PDB entry 7NAX | electron microscopy, 2.96 A resolution | chains A and C of the 20 polymer chains in the assembly

== Chain A ==
Molecule: 16S rRNA
Organism: Escherichia coli
Sequence (1542 nucleotides; numbered 1 to 1542; the number before each row is that of its first residue):
     1 AAAUUGAAGA GUUUGAUCAU GGCUCAGAUU GAACGCUGGC GGCAGGCCUA ACACAUGCAA
    61 GUCGAACGGU AACAGGAAGA AGCUUGCUUC UUUGCUGACG AGUGGCGGAC GGGUGAGUAA
   121 UGUCUGGGAA ACUGCCUGAU GGAGGGGGAU AACUACUGGA AACGGUAGCU AAUACCGCAU
   181 AACGUCGCAA GACCAAAGAG GGGGACCUUC GGGCCUCUUG CCAUCGGAUG UGCCCAGAUG
   241 GGAUUAGCUA GUAGGUGGGG UAACGGCUCA CCUAGGCGAC GAUCCCUAGC UGGUCUGAGA
   301 GGAUGACCAG CCACACUGGA ACUGAGACAC GGUCCAGACU CCUACGGGAG GCAGCAGUGG
   361 GGAAUAUUGC ACAAUGGGCG CAAGCCUGAU GCAGCCAUGC CGCGUGUAUG AAGAAGGCCU
   421 UCGGGUUGUA AAGUACUUUC AGCGGGGAGG AAGGGAGUAA AGUUAAUACC UUUGCUCAUU
   481 GACGUUACCC GCAGAAGAAG CACCGGCUAA CUCCGUGCCA GCAGCCXCGG UAAUACGGAG
   541 GGUGCAAGCG UUAAUCGGAA UUACUGGGCG UAAAGCGCAC GCAGGCGGUU UGUUAAGUCA
   601 GAUGUGAAAU CCCCGGGCUC AACCUGGGAA CUGCAUCUGA UACUGGCAAG CUUGAGUCUC
   661 GUAGAGGGGG GUAGAAUUCC AGGUGUAGCG GUGAAAUGCG UAGAGAUCUG GAGGAAUACC
   721 GGUGGCGAAG GCGGCCCCCU GGACGAAGAC UGACGCUCAG GUGCGAAAGC GUGGGGAGCA
   781 AACAGGAUUA GAUACCCUGG UAGUCCACGC CGUAAACGAU GUCGACUUGG AGGUUGUGCC
   841 CUUGAGGCGU GGCUUCCGGA GCUAACGCGU UAAGUCGACC GCCUGGGGAG UACGGCCGCA
   901 AGGUUAAAAC UCAAAUGAAU UGACGGGGGC CCGCACAAGC GGUGGAGCAU GUGGUUUAAU
   961 UCGAUGXAAC GCGAAGAACC UUACCUGGUC UUGACAUCCA CGGAAGUUUU CAGAGAUGAG
  1021 AAUGUGCCUU CGGGAACCGU GAGACAGGUG CUGCAUGGCU GUCGUCAGCU CGUGUUGUGA
  1081 AAUGUUGGGU UAAGUCCCGC AACGAGCGCA ACCCUUAUCC UUUGUUGCCA GCGGUCCGGC
  1141 CGGGAACUCA AAGGAGACUG CCAGUGAUAA ACUGGAGGAA GGUGGGGAUG ACGUCAAGUC
  1201 AUCAUGGCCC UUACGACCAG GGCUACACAC GUGCUACAAU GGCGCAUACA AAGAGAAGCG
  1261 ACCUCGCGAG AGCAAGCGGA CCUCAUAAAG UGCGUCGUAG UCCGGAUUGG AGUCUGCAAC
  1321 UCGACUCCAU GAAGUCGGAA UCGCUAGUAA UCGUGGAUCA GAAUGCCACG GUGAAUACGU
  1381 UCCCGGGCCU UGUACACACC GCCCGUXACA CCAUGGGAGU GGGUUGCAAA AGAAGUAGGU
  1441 AGCUUAACCU UCGGGAGGGC GCUUACCACU UUGUGAUUCA UGACUGGGGU GAAGUCGUAA
  1501 CAAGGUAACC GUAGGGGAAC CUGCGGUUGG AUCACCUCCU UA
Not modelled in the structure: 1401-1407, 1495-1501, 1541-1542
Modified positions: PSU (pseudouridine-5'-monophosphate) at position 516, G7M (N7-methyl-guanosine-5'-monophosphate) at position 527, 2MG (2N-methylguanosine-5'-monophosphate) at position 966, 5MC (5-methylcytidine-5'-monophosphate) at position 967, 2MG (2N-methylguanosine-5'-monophosphate) at position 1207, 4OC (4n,o2'-methylcytidine-5'-monophosphate) at position 1402, 5MC (5-methylcytidine-5'-monophosphate) at position 1407, UR3 (3-methyluridine-5'-monophoshate) at position 1498, 2MG (2N-methylguanosine-5'-monophosphate) at position 1516, MA6 (6N-dimethyladenosine-5'-monophoshate) at position 1518, MA6 (6N-dimethyladenosine-5'-monophoshate) at position 1519
Bound ions: Mg2+ site 1 near U14 (its only coordinating residue here); Mg2+ site 2 near G21 (its only coordinating residue here); Mg2+ site 3: C48, G115; Mg2+ site 4 near A53 (its only coordinating residue here); Mg2+ site 5 near U56 (its only coordinating residue here); Mg2+ site 6: A59, U387; Mg2+ site 7 near A66 (its only coordinating residue here); Mg2+ site 8 near G100 (its only coordinating residue here); Mg2+ site 9: A109, G331; Mg2+ site 10 near G111 (its only coordinating residue here); Mg2+ site 11 near G113 (its only coordinating residue here); Mg2+ site 12: A116, G117, G289; 66 more Mg2+ sites not listed
Reported in the primary citation:
  - contacts within the chain: U921/A1534, A923/U1532, A1507/G1530 (pi stacking)
  - conformationally variable residues (register shift): U1393 to A1396

== Chain C ==
Protein: 30S ribosomal protein S3
Organism: Escherichia coli
Reference sequence: C3SQX2 (C3SQX2_ECOLX); numbering as in UniProt (aligned over 1-233)
Sequence (233 residues; each row starts with the number of its first residue):
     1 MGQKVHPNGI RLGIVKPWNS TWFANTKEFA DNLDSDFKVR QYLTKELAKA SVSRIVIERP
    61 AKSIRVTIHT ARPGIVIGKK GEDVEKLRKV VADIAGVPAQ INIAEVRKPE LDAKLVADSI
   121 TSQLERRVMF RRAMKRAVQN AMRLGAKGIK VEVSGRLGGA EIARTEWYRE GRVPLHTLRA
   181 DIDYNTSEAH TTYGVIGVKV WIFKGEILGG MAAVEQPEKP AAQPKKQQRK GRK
Not modelled in the structure: 1, 213-233

== Interface between chain A and chain C ==
Residue-residue contacts (64; chain A residue first):
  U421(A) with Arg-126(C), base contact
  A532(A) with Gly-158(C), base contact; Gly-159(C), base contact; Tyr-193(C), hydrogen bond to the base
  A1055(A) with Arg-156(C), hydrogen bond to the sugar; Glu-161(C), hydrogen bond to the sugar; Tyr-193(C), base contact
  U1056(A) with Gly-155(C), phosphate contact; Ile-162(C), phosphate contact; Ala-163(C), hydrogen bond to the phosphate; Val-195(C), hydrogen bond to the sugar
  G1057(A) with Ser-154(C), sugar contact; Gly-155(C), phosphate contact; Ala-163(C), phosphate contact; Glu-188(C), hydrogen bond to the sugar; Val-195(C), sugar contact; Gly-197(C), phosphate contact
  G1058(A) with Lys-199(C), salt bridge to the phosphate
  C1059(A) with Lys-199(C), salt bridge to the phosphate
  U1060(A) with Gln-3(C), hydrogen bond to the base
  G1061(A) with Gln-3(C), hydrogen bond to the base
  U1062(A) with Gly-2(C), base contact; Gln-3(C), base contact
  G1106(A) with Arg-172(C), salt bridge to the phosphate
  C1107(A) with Arg-169(C), sugar contact; Arg-172(C), phosphate contact; Val-173(C), hydrogen bond to the phosphate; Pro-174(C), phosphate contact
  G1108(A) with Val-173(C), phosphate contact; Pro-174(C), phosphate contact; Leu-175(C), hydrogen bond to the phosphate; His-176(C), salt bridge to the phosphate
  C1109(A) with His-176(C), salt bridge to the phosphate
  A1111(A) with His-176(C), hydrogen bond to the base; Thr-177(C), hydrogen bond to the base
  C1112(A) with His-176(C), hydrogen bond to the base; Thr-177(C), base contact; Leu-178(C), hydrogen bond to the base; Arg-179(C), hydrogen bond to the sugar
  C1113(A) with Ile-14(C), sugar contact; Leu-178(C), sugar contact
  A1188(A) with Ile-10(C), sugar contact
  U1189(A) with Val-5(C), phosphate contact; His-176(C), sugar contact
  G1190(A) with Gly-2(C), sugar contact; Gln-3(C), sugar contact; Lys-4(C), phosphate contact; Val-5(C), hydrogen bond to the phosphate; His-176(C), sugar contact
  A1191(A) with Gly-2(C), hydrogen bond to the phosphate; Lys-4(C), salt bridge to the phosphate
  C1192(A) with Lys-4(C), salt bridge to the phosphate
  G1193(A) with Gly-2(C), hydrogen bond to the base; Trp-167(C), hydrogen bond to the phosphate
  A1204(A) with His-190(C), sugar contact
  U1205(A) with His-190(C), sugar contact; Gly-194(C), sugar contact; Val-195(C), sugar contact
  G1206(A) with Thr-192(C), hydrogen bond to the sugar; Tyr-193(C), sugar contact; Gly-194(C), sugar contact
  A1257(A) with Lys-27(C), salt bridge to the phosphate
  U1537(A) with Arg-164(C), salt bridge to the phosphate
  C1539(A) with Arg-132(C), salt bridge to the phosphate
Other interface residues (no listed pair), chain A (37 interface residues in all): C1063, U1065, A1196, G1255, A1256, G1278, C1536, C1538
Other interface residues (no listed pair), chain C (42 interface residues in all): Asn-25, Thr-26, Arg-131, Gly-171, Tyr-184, Thr-191

== Overview ==
37 residues of chain A face 42 of chain C across their interface; the contacts include 20 hydrogen bonds and
10 salt bridges. Polar contacts include A532(A)/Tyr-193(C), U1060(A)/Gln-3(C) and G1061(A)/Gln-3(C). C48(A)
and G115(A) coordinate Mg2+ site 3. The paper reports conformational variability at U1393(A); contacts within
the chain involving U921(A), A1534(A) and A923(A) among others.
Chain A is 16S rRNA and chain C is 30S ribosomal protein S3, both from Escherichia coli; the structure,
Complete Bacterial 30S ribosomal subunit assembly complex state I (Consensus Refinement), was determined by
electron microscopy (same publication as 7AF3, 7AF5, 7AF8, 7AFA, 7AFD, 7AFH and 17 further entries).
